2OT4 - chains A and B; structure by X-ray diffraction, 1.50 A resolution.

[Chain A (and B)]
Molecule: Eight-heme nitrite reductase
From: Thioalkalivibrio nitratireducens
Notes: chain B of this document is another copy of the same molecule, construct and numbering; everything in this record applies to it too
Reference sequence: Q5F2I3 (Q5F2I3_9GAMM); residues 1-525 here correspond to UniProt positions 29-553 (UniProt number = residue number + 28)
Amino-acid sequence (525 residues; row label = number of the first residue in the row):
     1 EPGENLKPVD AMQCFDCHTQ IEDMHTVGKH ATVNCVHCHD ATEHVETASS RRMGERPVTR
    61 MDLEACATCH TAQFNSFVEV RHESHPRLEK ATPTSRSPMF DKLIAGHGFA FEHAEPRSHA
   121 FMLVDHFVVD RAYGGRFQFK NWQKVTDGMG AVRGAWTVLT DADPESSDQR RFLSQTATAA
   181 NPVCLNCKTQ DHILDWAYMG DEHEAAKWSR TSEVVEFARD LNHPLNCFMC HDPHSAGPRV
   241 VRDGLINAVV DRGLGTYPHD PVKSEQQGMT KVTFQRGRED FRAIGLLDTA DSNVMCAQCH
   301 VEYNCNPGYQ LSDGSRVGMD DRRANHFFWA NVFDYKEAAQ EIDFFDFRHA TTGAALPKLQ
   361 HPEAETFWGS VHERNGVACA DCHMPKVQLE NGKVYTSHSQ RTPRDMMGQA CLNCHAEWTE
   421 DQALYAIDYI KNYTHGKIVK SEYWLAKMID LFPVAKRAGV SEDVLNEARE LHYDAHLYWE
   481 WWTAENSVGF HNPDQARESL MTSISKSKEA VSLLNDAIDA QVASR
Not modelled in the structure: 1-4, 525
Construct notes: conflict Glu467 (Gln495 in Q5F2I3)
Glycans and other covalent adducts: covalent link Tyr303-Cys305
Ion coordination: heme c Fe (8 sites), coordinated by His18, His30, His39, His44, His70, His119, Lys188, His231, His234, His300, His372, His383, His398, His415, His491; Ca2+: Glu302, Tyr303, Lys358, Gln360
Small-molecule neighbours:
  - heme c (HEC), molecule 1: Val9, Gln13, Cys14, Cys17, His18, Cys35, His39, Ala41, His44, Val45, Ala48, Ser49, Ser50, Arg51, Arg52, Met53, Arg56, Pro57, Thr59, Leu194, Gln275, Arg276, Gly277
  - heme c (HEC), molecule 2: Ala11, Cys14, Phe15, His18, Ile21, His25, Val33, Asn34, Cys35, His37, Cys38, His39, Thr59, Arg60, Met61, Ile193, Leu194, Phe228, Pro233, His234, Arg239, Phe274, Gln275, Arg276, Arg282, Ile284
  - heme c (HEC), molecule 3: Lys29, His30, Val33, His37, Ala65, Cys66, Thr68, Cys69, His70, Cys227, Phe228, His231, Pro233, Ala236
  - heme c (HEC), molecule 4: His37, Thr68, Cys69
  - heme c (HEC), molecule 5: Leu63, Cys66, His70, Gln73, Phe74, Phe77, Leu225, Asn226, Cys227, Cys230, His231, Ala290, Ser292, Met295, Ala380, Met384, Tyr395, Thr396, His398, Gln400
  - heme c (HEC), molecule 6: Arg81, Ser84, Pro116, Arg117, Ser118, His119, Phe121, Met122, Asp125, Cys187, Lys188, Leu225, Met229, Met295, Cys296, Gln298, Cys299, His300, Cys379, His383, Met384, Gln400, Arg401, Thr402
  - heme c (HEC), molecule 7: Arg96, Asn293, Cys296, His300, Glu363, Ala364, Phe367, His372, Val377, Ala378, Cys379, Cys382, His383, Thr402, Pro403, Arg404, Ile427, Lys431, Asn486, Ser487, Phe490, His491
  - heme c (HEC), molecule 8: His113, Ala114, Glu115, Pro116, Asp125, His126, Val129, Arg131, Ala132, Ala179, Ala180, Asn181, Val183, Cys184, Cys187, Lys188, Arg242, Gln298, Cys299, His300, Val301, Tyr303, Cys305, Phe327, His361, Ala484, Asn486
  - heme c (HEC), molecule 9: Asn141, Trp142, Gln143, Val371, His372, Asn375, Val377, Asp381, Cys382, Pro403, Met407, Ala410, Cys411, Asn413, Cys414, His415, Trp418, Ala423, Ala426, Ile427, Ile430, Phe490, Pro493

[Interface between chain A and chain B]
Pairs across the interface (55):
  Asn5(A) with Val27(B), hydrogen bond (side chain-backbone); Gly28(B); Lys29(B), hydrogen bond
  Leu6(A) with Ala31(B); Thr32(B)
  Lys7(A) with Thr26(B), hydrogen bond (side chain-backbone); Val27(B), hydrogen bond (side chain-backbone)
  Pro8(A) with Ala31(B)
  Thr26(A) with Lys7(B), hydrogen bond (backbone-side chain)
  Val27(A) with Asn5(B), hydrogen bond (backbone-side chain); Lys7(B)
  Gly28(A) with Asn5(B)
  Lys29(A) with Asn5(B), hydrogen bond
  Ala31(A) with Leu6(B); Pro8(B)
  Thr32(A) with Leu6(B); Thr32(B); Val36(B); His37(B), hydrogen bond
  Val36(A) with Thr32(B)
  His37(A) with Thr32(B), hydrogen bond
  Ala67(A) with Lys393(B)
  Thr68(A) with Cys69(B)
  Cys69(A) with Thr68(B); Cys69(B)
  Thr71(A) with Lys393(B)
  Phe74(A) with Lys393(B)
  Asn75(A) with Leu389(B); Gly392(B); Lys393(B), hydrogen bond (side chain-backbone)
  Val78(A) with Asn391(B); Gly392(B)
  Val80(A) with Asn391(B)
  His82(A) with Glu390(B)
  Thr146(A) with Asn391(B)
  Asp147(A) with Asn391(B)
  Gly148(A) with Asn391(B), hydrogen bond (backbone-side chain)
  Met149(A) with Asn391(B), hydrogen bond (backbone-side chain); Gly392(B); Lys393(B)
  Leu389(A) with Asn75(B)
  Glu390(A) with His82(B)
  Asn391(A) with Val78(B); Val80(B); Thr146(B); Asp147(B); Gly148(B), hydrogen bond (side chain-backbone); Met149(B), hydrogen bond (side chain-backbone)
  Gly392(A) with Asn75(B); Val78(B); Met149(B)
  Lys393(A) with Ala67(B); Thr71(B); Asn75(B), hydrogen bond (backbone-side chain); Met149(B)
Also at the interface, not in a pair above, chain A (35 interface residues in all): Asn34, His70, Ala72, Glu79, Tyr395
Also at the interface, not in a pair above, chain B (35 interface residues in all): Asn34, His70, Ala72, Phe74, Glu79, Tyr395

[Summary]
The chain A/chain B interface involves 35 residues from each chain, with 15 hydrogen bonds. Polar contacts
include Asn5(A)-Val27(B), Asn5(A)-Lys29(B) and Lys7(A)-Thr26(B). Ligands of chain A: 9 copies of heme c. The
heme c Fe site is built by His18(A) and His44(A).
Both chains are Eight-heme nitrite reductase (Thioalkalivibrio nitratireducens). Entry 2OT4 (Structure of a
hexameric multiheme c nitrite reductase from the extremophile bacterium Thiolkalivibrio nitratireducens) was
determined by X-ray diffraction, deposited together with 3D1I and 2ZO5.
